1QGU - chains A and D of the 4 polymer chains in the assembly; structure by X-ray diffraction, 1.60 A resolution.

[Chain A]
Molecule: Protein (nitrogenase molybdenum iron protein)
Organism: Klebsiella pneumoniae
Notes: EC 1.18.6.1
Reference sequence: P00466 (NIFD_KLEPN); residues 1-478 here correspond to UniProt positions 3-480 (UniProt number = residue number + 2)
Amino-acid sequence (478 residues; row label = number of the first residue in the row):
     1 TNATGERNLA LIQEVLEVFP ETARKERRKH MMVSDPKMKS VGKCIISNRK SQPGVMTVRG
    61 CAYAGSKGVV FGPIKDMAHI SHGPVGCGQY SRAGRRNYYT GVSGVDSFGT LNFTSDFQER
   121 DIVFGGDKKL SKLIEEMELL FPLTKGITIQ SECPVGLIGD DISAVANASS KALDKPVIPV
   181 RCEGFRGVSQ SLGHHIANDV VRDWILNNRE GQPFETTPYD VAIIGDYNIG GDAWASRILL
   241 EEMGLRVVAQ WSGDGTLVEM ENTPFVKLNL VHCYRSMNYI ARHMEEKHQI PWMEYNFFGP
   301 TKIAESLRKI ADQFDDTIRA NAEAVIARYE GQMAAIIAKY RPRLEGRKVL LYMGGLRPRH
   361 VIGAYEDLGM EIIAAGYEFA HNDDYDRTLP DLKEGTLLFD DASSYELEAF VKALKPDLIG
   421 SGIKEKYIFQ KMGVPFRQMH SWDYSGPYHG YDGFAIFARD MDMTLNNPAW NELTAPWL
Differences from the reference sequence: conflict Val85 (Ala87 in P00466), Gly94 (Glu96 in P09772)
Bound ions: fe(8)-S(7) cluster Fe: Cys61, Cys87, Cys153 (shared with 3 residues of chain B); fe-mo-s cluster Fe near Cys273 (its only coordinating residue here)
Ligand contacts:
  - fe-mo-s cluster (CFM): Val69, Arg95, His194, Tyr227, Ile229, Cys273, Arg275, Ser276, Met353, Gly354, Gly355, Leu356, Arg357, Pro358, Phe379, Met439, His440
  - fe(8)-S(7) cluster (CLF): Cys61, Tyr63, Pro84, Gly86, Cys87, Tyr90, Glu152, Cys153, Gly184
  - 3-hydroxy-3-carboxy-adipic acid (HCA): Ala64, Gly94, Arg95, Gln190, Gly422, Ile423, Lys424, Gln438, His440
Curated features (UniProtKB/Swiss-Prot):
  - binding site ([8Fe-7S] cluster): Cys61, Cys87, Cys153
  - binding site ([7Fe-Mo-9S-C-homocitryl] cluster): Cys273, His440

[Chain D]
Molecule: Protein (nitrogenase molybdenum iron protein)
Organism: Klebsiella pneumoniae
Notes: EC 1.18.6.1
Reference sequence: P09772 (NIFK_KLEPN); residues 1-519 here correspond to UniProt positions 2-520 (UniProt number = residue number + 1)
Amino-acid sequence (519 residues; numbered 1 to 519; the number before each row is that of its first residue):
     1 SQTIDKINSC YPLFEQDEYQ ELFRNKRQLE EAHDAQRVQE VFAWTTTAEY EALNFRREAL
    61 TVDPAKACQP LGAVLCSLGF ANTLPYVHGS QGCVAYFRTY FNRHFKEPIA CVSDSMTEDA
   121 AVFGGNNNMN LGLQNASALY KPEIIAVSTT CMAEVIGDDL QAFIANAKKD GFVDSSIAVP
   181 HAHTPSFIGS HVTGWDNMFE GFAKTFTADY QGQPGKLPKL NLVTGFETYL GNFRVLKRMM
   241 EQMAVPCSLL SDPSEVLDTP ADGHYRMYSG GTTQQEMKEA PDAIDTLLLQ PWQLLKSKKV
   301 VQEMWNQPAT EVAIPLGLAA TDELLMTVSQ LSGKPIADAL TLERGRLVDM MLDSHTWLHG
   361 KKFGLYGDPD FVMGLTRFLL ELGCEPTVIL SHNANKRWQK AMNKMLDASP YGRDSEVFIN
   421 CDLWHFRSLM FTRQPDFMIG NSYGKFIQRD TLAKGKAFEV PLIRLGFPLF DRHHLHRQTT
   481 WGYEGAMNIV TTLVNAVLEK LDSDTSQLGK TDYSFDLVR
Bound ions: fe(8)-S(7) cluster Fe: Cys68, Cys93, Cys151 (shared with 3 residues of chain C); Mg2+ site 1: Lys106, Glu107 (shared with 2 residues of chain B); Mg2+ site 2: Asp349, Asp353 (shared with 2 residues of chain B)
Ligand contacts: fe(8)-S(7) cluster (CLF): Cys68, Pro70, Ser90, Gly92, Cys93, Tyr96, Phe97, Thr150, Cys151, Ser186
Curated features (UniProtKB/Swiss-Prot):
  - binding site ([8Fe-7S] cluster): Cys68, Cys93, Cys151, Ser186

[How chain A and chain D interact]
Residue-residue contacts - 44 pairs, chain A then chain D:
  Arg92(A) - Leu517(D)
  Ala93(A) - Leu517(D)  hydrophobic
  Arg96(A) - Asp516(D)  salt bridge
  Tyr98(A) - Tyr513(D)
  Tyr98(A) - Ser514(D)  hydrogen bond
  Tyr98(A) - Asp516(D)  hydrogen bond
  Tyr99(A) - Tyr513(D)
  Gly101(A) - Gly509(D)
  Val102(A) - Leu508(D)  hydrophobic
  Ser103(A) - Leu508(D)
  Tyr427(A) - Asp353(D)
  Gln430(A) - Leu352(D)
  Gln430(A) - Asp353(D)  hydrogen bond
  Lys431(A) - Asp349(D)  salt bridge
  Arg437(A) - Thr356(D)
  Tyr444(A) - Trp357(D)  hydrophobic
  Tyr444(A) - Val518(D)
  Tyr444(A) - Arg519(D)
  Met463(A) - Thr356(D)
  Met463(A) - His359(D)
  Thr464(A) - His355(D)  hydrogen bond
  Thr464(A) - Thr356(D)
  Asn467(A) - His355(D)
  Asn467(A) - His359(D)  hydrogen bond
  Pro468(A) - Glu381(D)
  Pro468(A) - Gly383(D)
  Pro468(A) - Tyr411(D)
  Ala469(A) - Leu352(D)  hydrophobic
  Trp470(A) - Leu352(D)  hydrophobic
  Glu472(A) - Leu318(D)
  Glu472(A) - Arg344(D)  salt bridge
  Glu472(A) - Val348(D)
  Leu473(A) - Arg344(D)
  Thr474(A) - Arg344(D)
  Ala475(A) - Arg344(D)
  Pro476(A) - Asp322(D)
  Pro476(A) - Met326(D)  hydrophobic
  Pro476(A) - Arg344(D)
  Trp477(A) - Asp322(D)
  Trp477(A) - Met326(D)  hydrophobic
  Trp477(A) - Ile336(D)  hydrophobic
  Trp477(A) - Thr341(D)
  Trp477(A) - Arg344(D)
  Trp477(A) - Tyr483(D)
Interface residues without a listed pair, chain A (28 interface residues in all): Trp234, Asp443, Asn466
Interface residues without a listed pair, chain D (29 interface residues in all): Leu380, Leu382, Asp512

[Overview]
The interface between chain A and chain D involves 28 residues on one side and 29 on the other, with 5
hydrogen bonds and 3 salt bridges. Among the polar pairs are Arg96(A)-Asp516(D), Lys431(A)-Asp349(D) and
Glu472(A)-Arg344(D).
Here chain A is Protein (nitrogenase molybdenum iron protein) and chain D is Protein (nitrogenase molybdenum
iron protein), both from Klebsiella pneumoniae. Entry 1QGU (Nitrogenase mo-Fe protein from klebsiella
pneumoniae, dithionite-reduced state) was determined by X-ray diffraction, deposited together with 1QH1 and
1QH8.
